Entry 8JG4 (X-ray diffraction, 2.30 A resolution); this record covers chains A and D.

Chain A:
Protein: Transcription initiation factor TFIID subunit 14b
Source organism: Arabidopsis thaliana
UniProtKB: Q9FH40 (TA14B_ARATH); numbering as in UniProt (aligned over 38-210)
Amino-acid sequence (189 residues; each row starts with the number of its first residue):
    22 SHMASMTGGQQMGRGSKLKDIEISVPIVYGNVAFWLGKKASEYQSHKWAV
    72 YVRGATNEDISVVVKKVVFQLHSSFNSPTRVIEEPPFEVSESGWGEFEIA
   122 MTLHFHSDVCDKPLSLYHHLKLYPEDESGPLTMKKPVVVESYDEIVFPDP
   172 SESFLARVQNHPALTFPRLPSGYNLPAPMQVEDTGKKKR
Not modelled in the structure: 22-41, 195-210
Construct notes: expression tag (22-37)

Chain D:
Protein: Histone H3.1
UniProtKB: P59226 (H31_ARATH); residues 24-31 here correspond to UniProt positions 25-32 (UniProt number = residue number + 1)
Amino-acid sequence (8 residues; numbered 24 to 31; the number before each row is that of its first residue):
    24 AARKSAPA
Not modelled in the structure: 24, 31
Modified / non-standard residues: K27 (N-6-crotonyl-L-lysine; KCR)
Swiss-Prot annotation at these positions:
  - site: A31 (Recognition by ATXR5 and ATXR6)
  - modified residue: S28 (Phosphoserine)

Interface between chain A and chain D:
Residue-residue contacts (18):
  Y64(A) - K27(D)
  H93(A) - A25(D)  hydrogen bond (side chain-backbone)
  H93(A) - K27(D)
  S95(A) - K27(D)
  F96(A) - K27(D)
  S113(A) - K27(D)
  G114(A) - K27(D)
  W115(A) - K27(D)
  W115(A) - A29(D)
  W115(A) - P30(D)
  G116(A) - K27(D)
  G116(A) - S28(D)
  E117(A) - K27(D)
  E117(A) - S28(D)  hydrogen bond (backbone-backbone)
  E117(A) - P30(D)
  F118(A) - R26(D)
  F118(A) - K27(D)
  Y144(A) - P30(D)  hydrophobic

Overview:
11 residues of chain A and 6 residues of chain D are in contact, with 2 hydrogen bonds. Polar pairs include
H93(A)-A25(D) and E117(A)-S28(D).
Chain A is Transcription initiation factor TFIID subunit 14b (Arabidopsis thaliana) and chain D is Histone
H3.1; the structure, Crystal Structure of YAF9A YEATS bound to H3K27cr peptide, was determined by X-ray
diffraction.
